PDB entry 7RKF | electron microscopy, 4.00 A resolution | chains B and D of the 6 polymer chains in the assembly

# Chain B
Protein: Guanine nucleotide-binding protein G(I)/G(S)/G(T) subunit beta-1
Organism: Homo sapiens
UniProt: P62873 (GBB1_HUMAN); residue numbers follow UniProt; this construct covers 2-340
Amino-acid sequence (345 residues; each row starts with the number of its first residue; numbers below 1 keep their minus sign (Gly-4 is residue -4)):
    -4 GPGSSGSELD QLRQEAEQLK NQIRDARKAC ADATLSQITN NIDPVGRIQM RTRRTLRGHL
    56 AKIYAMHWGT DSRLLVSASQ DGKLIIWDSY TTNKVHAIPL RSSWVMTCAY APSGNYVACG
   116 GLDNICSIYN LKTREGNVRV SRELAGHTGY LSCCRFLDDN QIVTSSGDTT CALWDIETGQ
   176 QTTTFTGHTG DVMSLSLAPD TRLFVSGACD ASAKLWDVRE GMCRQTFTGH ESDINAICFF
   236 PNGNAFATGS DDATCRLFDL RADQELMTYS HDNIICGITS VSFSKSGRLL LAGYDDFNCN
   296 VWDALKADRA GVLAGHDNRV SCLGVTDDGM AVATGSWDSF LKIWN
Unresolved in the structure: -4 to 4
Construct notes: expression tag (-4 to 1)
UniProt features mapped onto this chain:
  - modified residue: Ser2 (N-acetylserine), His266 (Phosphohistidine)

# Chain D
Protein: Antibody fragment scFv16
Organism: Mus musculus
Notes: antibody fragment or engineered binder
Amino-acid sequence (256 residues; row label = number of the first residue in the row; note: 2 numbers in that range are skipped by the numbering (no residue carries them; nothing is unmodelled there); a row labelled like 121A-121N holds insertion residues (121A, then the next letters in order)):
     1 DVQLVESGGG LVQPGGSRKL SCSASGFAFS SFGMHWVRQA PEKGLEWVAY ISSGSGTIYY
    61 ADTVKGRFTI SRDDPKNTLF LQMTSLRSED TAMYYCVRSI YYYGSSPFDF WGQGTTLTVS
   121 S
121A-121N GGGGSGGGGSGGGG
   124 SDIVMTQATS SVPVTPGESV SISCRSSKSL LHSNGNTYLY WFLQRPGQSP QLLIYRMSNL
   184 ASGVPDRFSG SGSGTAFTLT ISRLEAEDVG VYYCMQHLEY PLTFGAGTKL ELKGSLEVLF
   244 Q
Unresolved in the structure: 1, 121A-121N, 236-244
Disulfides: Cys22-Cys96, Cys147-Cys217

# How chain B and chain D interact
Residue-residue contacts - 7 pairs, chain B then chain D:
  Arg68(B) - Tyr103(D)
  His91(B) - Tyr102(D)
  Arg129(B) - Phe110(D)
  Glu130(B) - Gly26(D)
  Glu130(B) - Phe27(D)
  Glu130(B) - Ala28(D)
  Glu130(B) - Phe32(D)
Interface residues without a listed pair, chain B (7 interface residues in all): Leu69, Gly131, Asn132

# Overview
Chain B and chain D each contribute 7 residues to their interface.
Chain B is Guanine nucleotide-binding protein G(I)/G(S)/G(T) subunit beta-1 (Homo sapiens) and chain D is
Antibody fragment scFv16 (Mus musculus); the structure, Structure of CX3CL1-US28-G11iN18-scFv16 in TL-state,
was determined by electron microscopy (same publication as 7RKM, 7RKN, 7RKX and 7RKY).
